7CWO - chains A and H of the 3 polymer chains in the assembly; structure by electron microscopy, 3.90 A resolution.

== Chain A ==
Name: Spike glycoprotein
From: Severe acute respiratory syndrome coronavirus 2
Reference sequence: P0DTC2 (SPIKE_SARS2); numbering as in UniProt (aligned over 1-1273)
Sequence (1273 residues; numbered 1 to 1273; the number before each row is that of its first residue):
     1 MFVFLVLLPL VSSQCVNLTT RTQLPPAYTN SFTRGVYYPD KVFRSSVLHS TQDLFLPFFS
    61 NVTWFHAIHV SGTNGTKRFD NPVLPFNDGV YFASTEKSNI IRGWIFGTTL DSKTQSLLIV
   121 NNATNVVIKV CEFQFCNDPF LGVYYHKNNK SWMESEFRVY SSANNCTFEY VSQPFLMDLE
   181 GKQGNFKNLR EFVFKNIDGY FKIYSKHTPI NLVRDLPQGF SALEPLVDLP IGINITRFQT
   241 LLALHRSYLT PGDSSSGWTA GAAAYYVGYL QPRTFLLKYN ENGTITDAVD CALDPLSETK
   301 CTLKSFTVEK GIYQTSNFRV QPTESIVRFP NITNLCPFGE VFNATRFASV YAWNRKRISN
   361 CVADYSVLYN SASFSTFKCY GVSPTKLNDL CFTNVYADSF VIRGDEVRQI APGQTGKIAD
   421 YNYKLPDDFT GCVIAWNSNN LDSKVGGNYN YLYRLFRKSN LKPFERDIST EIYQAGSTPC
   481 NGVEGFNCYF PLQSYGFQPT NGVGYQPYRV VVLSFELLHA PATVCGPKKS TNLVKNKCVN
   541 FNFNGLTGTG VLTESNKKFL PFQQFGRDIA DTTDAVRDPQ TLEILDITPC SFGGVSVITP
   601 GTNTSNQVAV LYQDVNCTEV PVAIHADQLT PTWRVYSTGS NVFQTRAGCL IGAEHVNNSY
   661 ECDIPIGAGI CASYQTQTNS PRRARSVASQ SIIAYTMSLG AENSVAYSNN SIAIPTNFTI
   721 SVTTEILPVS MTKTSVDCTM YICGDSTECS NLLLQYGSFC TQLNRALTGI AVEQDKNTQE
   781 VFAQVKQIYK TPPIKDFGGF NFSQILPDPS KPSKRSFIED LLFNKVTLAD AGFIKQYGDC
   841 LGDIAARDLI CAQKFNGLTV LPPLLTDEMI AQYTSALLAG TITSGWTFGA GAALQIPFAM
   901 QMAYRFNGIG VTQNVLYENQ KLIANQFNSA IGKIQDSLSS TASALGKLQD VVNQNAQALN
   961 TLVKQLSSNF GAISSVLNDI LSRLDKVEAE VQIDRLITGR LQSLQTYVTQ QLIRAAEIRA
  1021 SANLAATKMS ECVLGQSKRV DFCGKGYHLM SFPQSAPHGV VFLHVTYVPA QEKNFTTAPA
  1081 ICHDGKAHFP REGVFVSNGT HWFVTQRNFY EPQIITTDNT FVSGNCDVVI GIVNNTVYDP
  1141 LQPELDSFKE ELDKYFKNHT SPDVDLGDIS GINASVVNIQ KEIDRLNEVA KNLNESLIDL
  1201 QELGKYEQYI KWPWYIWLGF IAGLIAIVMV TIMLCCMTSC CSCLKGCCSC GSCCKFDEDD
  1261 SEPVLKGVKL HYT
Unresolved in the structure: 1-333, 528-1273
UniProt features mapped onto this chain:
  - region: Asn280 to Cys301 (Putative superantigen), Arg403 to Asp405 (Integrin-binding motif), Asn448 to Phe456 (Immunodominant HLA epitope recognized by the CD8+), Pro681 to Ala684 (Putative superantigen), Ser816 to Tyr837 (Fusion peptide 1), Lys835 to Phe855 (Fusion peptide 2), Asp1163 to Glu1202 (Heptad repeat 2)
  - motif: Met1237 to Cys1241 (Binding to host endocytosis trafficking protein SNX27), Asp1257 to Glu1262 (Diacidic ER export motif (host COPII)), Ser1261 to Gly1267 (Binding to host plasma membrane localising/FERM domain proteins), Lys1269 to Thr1273 (KxHxx, ER retrieval signal (COPI))
  - site (Cleavage): Arg685, Ser686, Arg815, Ser816
  - lipidation (S-palmitoyl cysteine): Cys1235, Cys1236, Cys1240, Cys1241, Cys1243, Cys1247, Cys1248, Cys1250, Cys1253, Cys1254
  - glycosylation: Asn17 (N-linked (GlcNAc...) (complex) asparagine), Asn61 (N-linked (GlcNAc...) (hybrid) asparagine), Asn74 (N-linked (GlcNAc...) (complex) asparagine), Asn122 (N-linked (GlcNAc...) (hybrid) asparagine), Asn149 (N-linked (GlcNAc...) (complex) asparagine), Asn165 (N-linked (GlcNAc...) (complex) asparagine), Asn234 (N-linked (GlcNAc...) (high mannose) asparagine), Asn282 (N-linked (GlcNAc...) (complex) asparagine), Thr323 (O-linked (GalNAc) threonine), Ser325 (O-linked (HexNAc...) serine), Asn331 (N-linked (GlcNAc...) (complex) asparagine), Asn343 (N-linked (GlcNAc...) (complex) asparagine), Asn603 (N-linked (GlcNAc...) (hybrid) asparagine), Asn616 (N-linked (GlcNAc...) (complex) asparagine), Asn657 (N-linked (GlcNAc...) (complex) asparagine), Thr676 (O-linked (GlcNAc...) threonine), Thr678 (O-linked (GlcNAc...) threonine), Asn709 (N-linked (GlcNAc...) (high mannose) asparagine), Asn717 (N-linked (GlcNAc...) (hybrid) asparagine), Asn801 (N-linked (GlcNAc...) (hybrid) asparagine) and 6 more in UniProt
  - natural variant: Leu5 (L5F: In strain: Iota/B.1.526), Ser13 (S13I: In strain: Epsilon/B.1.427/B.1.429), Leu18 (L18F: In strain: Beta/B.1.351, Gamma/P.1 and 1 more), Thr19 (T19I: In strain: Omicron/BQ.1.1, Omicron/XBB.1.5 and 1 more; T19R: In strain: Delta/B.1.617.2, Omicron/BA.2 and 4 more), Thr20 (T20N: In strain: Gamma/P.1), Leu24 to Ala27 (sequence variant, change not given here; In strain: Omicron/BA.2, Omicron/BA.2.12.1 and 6 more), Pro26 (P26S: In strain: Gamma/P.1), Gln52 (Q52H: In strain: Omicron/EG.5.1), Ala67 (A67V: In strain: Eta/B.1.525, Omicron/BA.1), His69 to Val70 (deletion: In strain: Alpha/B.1.1.7, Eta/B.1.525 and 5 more), Gly75 (G75V: In strain: Lambda/C.37), Thr76 (T76I: In strain: Lambda/C.37), 83 further natural variant entries in UniProt
  - mutagenesis: His69 to Val70 (Increased incorporation of cleaved spike into virions), Asn121 (N121Q: Partial loss of biliverdin affinity), Arg190 (R190K: Partial loss of biliverdin affinity), Asn234 (N234Q: Increased resistance to neutralizing antibodies), Asn331 (N331Q: Reduced viral infectivity), Asn343 (N343Q: Reduced viral infectivity), Leu452 (L452R: Increased resistance to neutralizing antibodies. Decreases HLA binding to NF9 epitope. Increased binding affinity to human ACE2), Tyr453 (Y453F: Decreased HLA binding to NF9 epitope. Increased binding affinity to human ACE2), Ala475 (A475V: Increased resistance to neutralizing antibodies), Val483 (V483A: Increased resistance to neutralizing antibodies), Glu484 (E484D: Increased replication in human TMEM106B overexpressing cells), Phe490 (F490L: Increased resistance to neutralizing antibodies and human covalescent sera neutralization), 17 further mutagenesis entries in UniProt
Disulfides: Cys336-Cys361, Cys379-Cys432, Cys391-Cys525, Cys480-Cys488
From the paper describing this entry:
  - mutagenesis - N354D/D364Y, V367F, R408I, W436R: unchanged binding to P17

== Chain H ==
Name: heavy chain of P17 Fab
From: Homo sapiens
Notes: antibody fragment or engineered binder
Sequence (120 residues; row label = number of the first residue in the row):
     2 QQLVESGGGV VQPGRSLRLS CAASGFTFSS YAMHWVRQAP GKGLEWVAVI SYDGSNKYYA
    62 DSVKGRFTIS RDNSKNTLYL QMNSLRAEDT AVYYCARHAT LMNNKDIWGQ GTLVTVSSAS
Disulfides: Cys22-Cys96

== Interface between chain A and chain H ==
Residue-residue contacts - 21 pairs, chain A then chain H:
  Leu455(A) with Met103(H), hydrophobic
  Thr470(A) with Ser31(H), hydrogen bond; Asp54(H)
  Glu471(A) with Asp54(H)
  Asn481(A) with Asn57(H), hydrogen bond (backbone-side chain)
  Gly482(A) with Ser52(H)
  Val483(A) with Val50(H), hydrophobic; Ser52(H); Tyr59(H), hydrophobic
  Glu484(A) with His35(H), salt bridge; His99(H); Thr101(H)
  Tyr489(A) with Leu102(H); Met103(H), hydrophobic
  Phe490(A) with Ser31(H); Tyr32(H), hydrophobic; Arg98(H); Met103(H); Asn104(H)
  Leu492(A) with Asn104(H), hydrogen bond (backbone-side chain)
  Gln493(A) with Met103(H)
Interface residues without a listed pair, chain A (14 interface residues in all): Phe456, Cys480, Gly485
Interface residues without a listed pair, chain H (15 interface residues in all): Ala33
From the paper, about this interface:
  - epitope / paratope residues, chain A: Leu455(A), Phe456(A), Val483(A), Tyr489(A), Phe490(A)
  - epitope / paratope residues, chain H: Ser30(H), Tyr32(H), His35(H), Val50(H), Tyr59(H), His99(H), Met103(H)

== In short ==
14 residues of chain A face 15 of chain H across their interface; the contacts include 3 hydrogen bonds and 1
salt bridge. Polar contacts include Glu484(A)-His35(H), Thr470(A)-Ser31(H) and Asn481(A)-Asn57(H). The paper
reports that N354D/D364Y, V367F and R408I of chain A, among others, leave binding to P17 unchanged;
epitope/paratope residues Leu455(A), Phe456(A) and Ser30(H) among others.
Here chain A is Spike glycoprotein (Severe acute respiratory syndrome coronavirus 2) and chain H is heavy
chain of P17 Fab (Homo sapiens). Entry 7CWO (SARS-CoV-2 spike protein RBD and P17 fab complex) was determined
by electron microscopy together with 7CWL, 7CWM and 7CWN from the same study.
